PDB entry 6AGK | X-ray diffraction, 2.80 A resolution | chains D and E of the 6 polymer chains in the assembly

[Chain D]
Protein: Tubulin beta-2B chain
From: Bos taurus
Reference sequence: Q6B856 (TBB2B_BOVIN); numbering as in UniProt (aligned over 1-445)
Amino-acid sequence (445 residues; each row starts with the number of its first residue):
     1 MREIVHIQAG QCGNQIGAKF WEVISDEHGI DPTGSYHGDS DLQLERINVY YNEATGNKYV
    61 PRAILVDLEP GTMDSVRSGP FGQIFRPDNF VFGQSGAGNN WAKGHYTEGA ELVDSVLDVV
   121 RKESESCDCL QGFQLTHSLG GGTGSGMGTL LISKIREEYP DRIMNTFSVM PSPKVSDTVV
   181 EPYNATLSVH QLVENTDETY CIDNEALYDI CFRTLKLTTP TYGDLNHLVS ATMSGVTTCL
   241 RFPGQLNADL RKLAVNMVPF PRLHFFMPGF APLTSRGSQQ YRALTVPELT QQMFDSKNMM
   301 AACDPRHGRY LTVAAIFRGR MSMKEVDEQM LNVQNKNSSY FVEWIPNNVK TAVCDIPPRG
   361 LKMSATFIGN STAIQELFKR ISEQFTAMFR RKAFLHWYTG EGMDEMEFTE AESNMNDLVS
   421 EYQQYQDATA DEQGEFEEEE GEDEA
Not modelled in the structure: 274-283, 432-445
Curated features (UniProtKB/Swiss-Prot):
  - motif: Met1 to Ile4 (MREI motif)
  - binding site (GTP): Gln11, Glu69, Ser138, Gly142, Thr143, Gly144, Asn204, Asn226
  - binding site (Mg(2+)): Glu69
  - modified residue: Ser40 (Phosphoserine), Thr55 (Phosphothreonine), Lys58 (N6-acetyllysine), Ser172 (Phosphoserine), Thr285 (Phosphothreonine), Thr290 (Phosphothreonine), Arg318 (Omega-N-methylarginine), Glu438 (5-glutamyl polyglutamate)
  - cross-link (Glycyl lysine isopeptide (Lys-Gly)): Lys58 (interchain with G-Cter in ubiquitin), Lys324 (interchain with G-Cter in ubiquitin)
Small-molecule neighbours:
  - 9WR ([6-(3-hydroxy-4-methylphenyl)pyridin-2-yl](3,4,5-trimethoxyphenyl)methanone): Val236, Cys239, Leu240, Leu246, Asn247, Ala248, Asp249, Lys252, Leu253, Asn256, Met257, Thr312, Val313, Ala314, Ala315, Ile316, Asn347, Asn348, Lys350, Ala352, Ile368
  - GTP (guanosine-5'-triphosphate): Gly10, Gln11, Cys12, Gln15, Ile16, Asp67, Ala97, Gly98, Asn99, Ser138, Gly140, Gly141, Gly142, Thr143, Gly144, Ser145, Val169, Pro171, Val175, Ser176, Glu181, Asn204, Leu207, Tyr222, Leu225, Asn226

[Chain E]
Protein: Stathmin-4
From: Rattus norvegicus
Reference sequence: P63043 (STMN4_RAT); residues 5-145 here correspond to UniProt positions 49-189 (UniProt number = residue number + 44)
Amino-acid sequence (143 residues; numbered 3 to 145; the number before each row is that of its first residue):
     3 MADMEVIELN KCTSGQSFEV ILKPPSFDGV PEFNASLPRR RDPSLEEIQK KLEAAEERRK
    63 YQEAELLKHL AEKREHEREV IQKAIEENNN FIKMAKEKLA QKMESNKENR EAHLAAMLER
   123 LQEKDKHAEE VRKNKELKEE ASR
Not modelled in the structure: 3-5, 28-43, 142-145
Differences from the reference sequence: initiating methionine (3); expression tag (4)
Curated features (UniProtKB/Swiss-Prot):
  - modified residue: Ser46 (Phosphoserine)

[Chain D / chain E interface]
Pairs across the interface (23; chain D residue first):
  Tyr106(D) with His129(E), hydrogen bond; Ala130(E), hydrophobic; Val133(E), hydrophobic; Arg134(E), hydrogen bond (backbone-side chain)
  Ala110(D) with Arg134(E)
  Ser153(D) with Leu123(E); Lys126(E)
  Lys154(D) with Asp127(E), salt bridge
  Arg156(D) with Leu123(E)
  Glu157(D) with Leu120(E); Leu123(E); Gln124(E); Asp127(E)
  Pro160(D) with Leu116(E), hydrophobic
  Gln191(D) with Lys126(E)
  Thr399(D) with Lys140(E)
  Gly400(D) with Lys137(E)
  Glu401(D) with Val133(E); Lys137(E), salt bridge
  Gly402(D) with Val133(E); Asn136(E)
  Met403(D) with Val133(E)
  Glu407(D) with His129(E), salt bridge
Also at the interface, not in a pair above, chain D (17 interface residues in all): Thr107, Asp161, Asn195
Also at the interface, not in a pair above, chain E (15 interface residues in all): Arg112, Met119

[Overview]
17 residues of chain D and 15 residues of chain E are in contact, with 2 hydrogen bonds and 3 salt bridges.
Polar pairs include Lys154(D)-Asp127(E), Glu401(D)-Lys137(E) and Glu407(D)-His129(E). Ligands of chain D: GTP
and compound 9WR.
Here chain D is Tubulin beta-2B chain (Bos taurus) and chain E is Stathmin-4 (Rattus norvegicus). Entry 6AGK
(The structure of CH-II-77-tubulin complex) was determined by X-ray diffraction together with 6PC4 from the
same study.
